Entry 4KJS (X-ray diffraction, 3.05 A resolution); this record covers chain A.

# Chain A
Protein: cation exchanger YfkE
Source organism: Bacillus subtilis subsp. subtilis
UniProtKB: O34840 (YFKE_BACSU); residues 1-351 here = UniProt positions 1-351
Sequence (351 residues; each row starts with the number of its first residue):
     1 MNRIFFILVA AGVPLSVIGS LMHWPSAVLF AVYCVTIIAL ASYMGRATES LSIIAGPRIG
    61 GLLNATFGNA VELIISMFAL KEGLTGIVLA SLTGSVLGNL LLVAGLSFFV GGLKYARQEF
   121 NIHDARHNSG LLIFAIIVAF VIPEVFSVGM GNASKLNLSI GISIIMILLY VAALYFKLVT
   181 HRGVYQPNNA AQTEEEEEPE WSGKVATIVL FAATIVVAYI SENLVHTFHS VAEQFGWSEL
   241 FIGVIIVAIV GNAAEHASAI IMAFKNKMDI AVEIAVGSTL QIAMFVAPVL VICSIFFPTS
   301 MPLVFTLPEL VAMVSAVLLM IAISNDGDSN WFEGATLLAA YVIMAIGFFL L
Not modelled in the structure: 1-3, 54-57, 178-201
Sequence notes: conflict Met-77 (Leu in O34840), Ala-116 (Lys in O34840)
UniProt features mapped onto this chain:
  - mutagenesis: Asn-64 (N64A: Almost no change in activity), Gly-68 (G68A: Decrease in activity), Asn-69 (N69A: Almost loss of activity), Glu-72 (E72A: Lack of activity), Asn-99 (N99A: Decrease in activity), Asn-252 (N252A: Decrease in activity), Glu-255 (E255A: Lack of activity), His-256 (H256A: Almost loss of activity), Ser-258 (S258A: Decrease in activity), Ser-278 (S278A: Almost no change in activity), Gln-281 (Q281A: Almost loss of activity)
From the paper describing this entry:
  - mutagenesis - E72A, E255A: abolished catalytic activity on Ca2+
  - mutagenesis - N69A, Q281A: decreased catalytic activity on Ca2+
  - mutagenesis - N64A, S258A: unchanged catalytic activity on Ca2+
  - mutagenesis - G68A: decreased catalytic activity

# Summary
Curated annotation (UniProt) lists 11 mutagenesis sites. From the paper: E72A and E255A abolish catalytic
activity on Ca2+; N69A and Q281A reduce catalytic activity on Ca2+; 7 substitutions were tested in all.
Chain A is cation exchanger YfkE (Bacillus subtilis subsp. subtilis); the structure, Structure of native YfkE,
was determined by X-ray diffraction together with 4KJR from the same study.
